8VDE - chains B2 and C2 of the 27 polymer chains in the assembly; structure by electron microscopy, 3.40 A resolution.

# Chain B2 (and C2)
Molecule: Major capsid protein
Organism: Dubowvirus dv80alpha
Notes: chain C2 of this document is another copy of the same molecule, construct and numbering; everything in this record applies to it too
Amino-acid sequence (324 residues; each row starts with the number of its first residue):
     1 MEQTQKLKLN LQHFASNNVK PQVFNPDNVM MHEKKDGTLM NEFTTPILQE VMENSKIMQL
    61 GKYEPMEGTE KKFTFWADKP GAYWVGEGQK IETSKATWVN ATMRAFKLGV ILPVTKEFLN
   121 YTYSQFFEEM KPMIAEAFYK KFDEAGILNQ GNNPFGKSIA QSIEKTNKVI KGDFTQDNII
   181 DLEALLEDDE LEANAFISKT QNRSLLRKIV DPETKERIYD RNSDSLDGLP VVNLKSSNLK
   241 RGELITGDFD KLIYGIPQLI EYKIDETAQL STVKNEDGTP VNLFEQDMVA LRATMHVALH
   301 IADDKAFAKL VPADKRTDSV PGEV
Unresolved in the structure: 1-15, 314-324 (chain C2: 1-69, 104-324)

# Interface between chain B2 and chain C2
Contacting residue pairs (57):
  Asp27(B2) - Lys95(C2)  salt bridge
  Asn28(B2) - Thr93(C2)  hydrogen bond
  Asn28(B2) - Ser94(C2)  hydrogen bond (side chain-backbone)
  Asn28(B2) - Lys95(C2)
  Met30(B2) - Trp98(C2)  hydrophobic
  Phe43(B2) - Trp98(C2)
  Thr44(B2) - Thr74(C2)  hydrogen bond (backbone-side chain)
  Thr45(B2) - Thr74(C2)  hydrogen bond (backbone-side chain)
  Pro46(B2) - Thr74(C2)
  Pro46(B2) - Trp76(C2)
  Pro46(B2) - Trp98(C2)  hydrophobic
  Ile47(B2) - Thr74(C2)  hydrogen bond (backbone-backbone)
  Ile47(B2) - Phe75(C2)
  Ile47(B2) - Trp76(C2)
  Leu48(B2) - Trp76(C2)
  Gln49(B2) - Phe75(C2)
  Glu50(B2) - Lys79(C2)  salt bridge
  Lys107(B2) - Trp84(C2)
  Lys107(B2) - Val85(C2)  hydrogen bond (backbone-backbone)
  Lys107(B2) - Glu87(C2)  salt bridge
  Leu108(B2) - Tyr83(C2)
  Leu108(B2) - Trp84(C2)  hydrophobic
  Gly109(B2) - Ala82(C2)
  Gly109(B2) - Tyr83(C2)  hydrogen bond (backbone-backbone)
  Gly109(B2) - Ile91(C2)
  Val110(B2) - Gly81(C2)
  Val110(B2) - Ile91(C2)  hydrophobic
  Val110(B2) - Glu92(C2)
  Val110(B2) - Ser94(C2)
  Ile111(B2) - Ile91(C2)
  Ile111(B2) - Glu92(C2)  hydrogen bond (backbone-backbone)
  Ile111(B2) - Thr93(C2)
  Ile111(B2) - Ser94(C2)  hydrogen bond (backbone-backbone)
  Leu112(B2) - Ser94(C2)
  Pro113(B2) - Ser94(C2)
  Phe118(B2) - Trp98(C2)  hydrophobic
  Tyr123(B2) - Trp76(C2)
  Met130(B2) - Trp76(C2)  hydrophobic
  Met130(B2) - Ala96(C2)  hydrophobic
  Met133(B2) - Asp78(C2)
  Met133(B2) - Lys79(C2)
  Glu136(B2) - Lys79(C2)  salt bridge
  Ala137(B2) - Pro80(C2)
  Phe138(B2) - Ala82(C2)  hydrophobic
  Lys141(B2) - Ala82(C2)  hydrogen bond (side chain-backbone)
  Lys141(B2) - Trp84(C2)
  Ala145(B2) - Trp84(C2)  hydrophobic
  Gly151(B2) - Trp84(C2)  hydrogen bond (backbone-side chain)
  Asn152(B2) - Trp84(C2)
  Pro154(B2) - Trp84(C2)
  Phe155(B2) - Trp84(C2)  hydrophobic
  Ser271(B2) - Lys90(C2)  hydrogen bond
  Thr272(B2) - Lys90(C2)
  Thr272(B2) - Ile91(C2)
  Val273(B2) - Thr93(C2)
  Arg292(B2) - Ile91(C2)
  Val297(B2) - Trp84(C2)  hydrophobic
Also at the interface, not in a pair above, chain B2 (43 interface residues in all): Met40, Phe106, Phe126, Ile134, Phe142, Leu270, Thr294
Also at the interface, not in a pair above, chain C2 (21 interface residues in all): Gly88

# In short
43 residues of chain B2 and 21 residues of chain C2 are in contact, with 12 hydrogen bonds and 4 salt bridges.
Among the polar pairs are Asp27(B2)-Lys95(C2), Glu50(B2)-Lys79(C2) and Lys107(B2)-Glu87(C2).
Both chains are Major capsid protein (Dubowvirus dv80alpha). Entry 8VDE (SaPI1 portal-capsid interface in
mature capsids with DNA) was determined by electron microscopy together with 8V8B, 8VD4, 8VD5, 8VD8 and 8VDC
from the same study.
